Entry 8EXJ (X-ray diffraction, 2.30 A resolution); this record covers chains A and D.

[Chain A]
Protein: Tyrosine-protein phosphatase non-receptor type 1
Organism: Homo sapiens
Notes: EC 3.1.3.48
UniProtKB: P18031 (PTN1_HUMAN); numbering as in UniProt (aligned over 1-299)
Chain sequence (299 residues; numbered 1 to 299; the number before each row is that of its first residue):
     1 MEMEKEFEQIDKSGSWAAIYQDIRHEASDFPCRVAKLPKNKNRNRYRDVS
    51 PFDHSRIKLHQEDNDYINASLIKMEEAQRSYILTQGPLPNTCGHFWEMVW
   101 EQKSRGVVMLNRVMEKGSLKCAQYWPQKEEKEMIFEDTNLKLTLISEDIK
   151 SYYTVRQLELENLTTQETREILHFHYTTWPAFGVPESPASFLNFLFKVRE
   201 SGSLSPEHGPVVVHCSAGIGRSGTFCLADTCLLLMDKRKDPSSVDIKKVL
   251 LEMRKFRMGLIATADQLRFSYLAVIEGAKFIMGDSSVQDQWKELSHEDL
Disordered / not traced: 1
Differences from the reference sequence: engineered mutation Ala181 (Asp in P18031), Ala262 (Gln in P18031)
From the paper describing this entry:
  - catalytic residues: Cys215 (citing earlier work)
  - mutagenesis - D181A/C215A/Q262A: abolished catalytic activity
  - specificity-determining residues: Arg47

[Chain D]
Protein: Tyrosine-protein kinase JAK1 activation loop peptide
Notes: EC 2.7.10.2; fragment: residues 1027-1042 of JAK1
UniProtKB: P23458 (JAK1_HUMAN); residues 1029-1044 here correspond to UniProt positions 1027-1042 (UniProt number = residue number - 2)
Chain sequence (16 residues; numbered 1029 to 1044; the number before each row is that of its first residue):
  1029 AIETDKEYYTVKDDLD
Disordered / not traced: 1029-1033, 1041-1044
Differences from the reference sequence: conflict Leu1043 (Arg1041 in P23458)

[How chain A and chain D interact]
Pairs across the interface (12):
  Tyr46(A) with Glu1035(D); Tyr1037(D), hydrophobic
  Arg47(A) with Glu1035(D), salt bridge; Tyr1036(D)
  Asp48(A) with Tyr1036(D); Tyr1037(D), hydrogen bond (side chain-backbone); Thr1038(D), hydrogen bond (side chain-backbone)
  Val49(A) with Tyr1037(D), hydrophobic
  Phe182(A) with Tyr1037(D)
  Ala217(A) with Tyr1037(D), hydrophobic
  Ile219(A) with Tyr1037(D), hydrophobic
  Ala262(A) with Tyr1037(D)
Interface residues without a listed pair, chain A (9 interface residues in all): Gly220

[Overview]
9 residues of chain A and 4 residues of chain D are in contact, with 2 hydrogen bonds and 1 salt bridge. Polar
pairs include Arg47(A)-Glu1035(D), Asp48(A)-Tyr1037(D) and Asp48(A)-Thr1038(D). The paper reports the
catalytic residue Cys215(A); D181A/C215A/Q262A of chain A abolish catalytic activity.
Chain A is Tyrosine-protein phosphatase non-receptor type 1 (Homo sapiens) and chain D is Tyrosine-protein
kinase JAK1 activation loop peptide; the structure, Crystal structure of PTP1B D181A/Q262A phosphatase domain
in complex with a JAK1 activation loop phosphopeptide, was determined by X-ray diffraction together with 8EXK,
8EXM, 8EXN, 8EYA, 8EYB, 8EYC and 8F88 from the same study.
